5FUU - chains H and L of the 10 polymer chains in the assembly; structure by electron microscopy, 4.19 A resolution (low resolution: residue-level contacts below are approximate; hydrogen-bond / salt-bridge calls are withheld).

== Chain H ==
Protein: Immunoglobulin G PGT151
From: Homo sapiens
Notes: fragment: fab heavy chain variable region, residues 1-218
Sequence (240 residues; each row starts with the number of its first residue; a row labelled like 82A-82C holds insertion residues (82A, then the next letters in order)):
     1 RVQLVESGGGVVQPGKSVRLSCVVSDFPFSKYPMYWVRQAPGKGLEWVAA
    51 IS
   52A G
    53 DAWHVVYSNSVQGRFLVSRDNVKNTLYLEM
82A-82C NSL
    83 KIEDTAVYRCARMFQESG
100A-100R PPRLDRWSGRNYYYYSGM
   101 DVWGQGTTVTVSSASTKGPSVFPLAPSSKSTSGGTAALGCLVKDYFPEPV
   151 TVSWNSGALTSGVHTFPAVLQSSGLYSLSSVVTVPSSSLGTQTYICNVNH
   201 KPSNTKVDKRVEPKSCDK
Unresolved in the structure: 114-218
Cystine bridges: Cys22-Cys92

== Chain L ==
Protein: Immunoglobulin G PGT151
From: Homo sapiens
Notes: fragment: fab light chain variable region, residues 1-214
Sequence (219 residues; numbered 1 to 214 plus 5 insertion-coded residues; the number before each row is that of its first residue; a row labelled like 27A-27E holds insertion residues (27A, then the next letters in order)):
     1 DIVMTQTPLSLSVTPGQPASISCKSSE
27A-27E SLRQS
    28 NGKTSLYWYRQKPGQSPQLLVFEVSNRFSGVSDRFVGSGSGTDFTLRISR
    78 VEAEDVGFYYCMQSKDFPLTFGGGTKVDLKRTVAAPSVFIFPPSDEQLKS
   128 GTASVVCLLNNFYPREAKVQWKVDNALQSGNSQESVTEQDSKDSTYSLSS
   178 TLTLSKADYEKHKVYACEVTHQGLSSPVTKSFNRGEC
Unresolved in the structure: 110-214
Cystine bridges: Cys23-Cys88

== Interface between chain H and chain L ==
Contacting residue pairs (25; chain H residue first):
  Tyr35(H) - Leu96(L)
  Gln39(H) - Gln38(L)
  Lys43(H) - Tyr87(L)
  Leu45(H) - Gln38(L)
  Leu45(H) - Tyr87(L)
  Leu45(H) - Phe98(L)
  Glu46(H) - Phe98(L)
  Trp47(H) - Phe94(L)
  Trp47(H) - Pro95(L)
  Trp47(H) - Leu96(L)
  Trp47(H) - Phe98(L)
  Asn61(H) - Asp1(L)
  Phe96(H) - Phe49(L)
  Phe96(H) - Phe55(L)
  Tyr100N(H) - Asn28(L)
  Tyr100O(H) - Phe94(L)
  Ser100P(H) - Tyr34(L)
  Gly100Q(H) - Tyr34(L)
  Gly100Q(H) - Tyr36(L)
  Met100R(H) - Tyr36(L)
  Trp103(H) - Tyr36(L)
  Trp103(H) - Pro44(L)
  Trp103(H) - Gln45(L)
  Trp103(H) - Leu46(L)
  Gly104(H) - Ser43(L)
Other interface residues (no listed pair), chain H (21 interface residues in all): Gly44, Ala50, Val58, Arg91, Gln97, Asp101
Other interface residues (no listed pair), chain L (19 interface residues in all): Gln27D, Met89, Ser91

== Summary ==
21 residues of chain H face 19 of chain L across their interface.
Here chain H is Immunoglobulin G PGT151 and chain L is Immunoglobulin G PGT151, both from Homo sapiens. Entry
5FUU (Ectodomain of cleaved wild type JR-FL EnvdCT trimer in complex with PGT151 Fab) was determined by
electron microscopy.
